Entry 7L6C (X-ray diffraction, 1.85 A resolution); this record covers chains C and D of the 4 polymer chains in the assembly.

# Chain C (and D)
Molecule: Enoyl-[acyl-carrier-protein] reductase [NADH]
From: Mycobacteroides abscessus (strain ATCC 19977 / DSM 44196 / CIP 104536 / JCM 13569 / NCTC 13031 / TMC 1543)
Notes: EC 1.3.1.9; fragment: MyabA.00170.a.B1; chain D of this document is another copy of the same molecule, construct and numbering; everything in this record applies to it too
Reference sequence: B1MC30 (B1MC30_MYCA9); residues 1-269 here = UniProt positions 1-269
Chain sequence (277 residues; row label = number of the first residue in the row; numbers below 1 keep their minus sign (Met-7 is residue -7)):
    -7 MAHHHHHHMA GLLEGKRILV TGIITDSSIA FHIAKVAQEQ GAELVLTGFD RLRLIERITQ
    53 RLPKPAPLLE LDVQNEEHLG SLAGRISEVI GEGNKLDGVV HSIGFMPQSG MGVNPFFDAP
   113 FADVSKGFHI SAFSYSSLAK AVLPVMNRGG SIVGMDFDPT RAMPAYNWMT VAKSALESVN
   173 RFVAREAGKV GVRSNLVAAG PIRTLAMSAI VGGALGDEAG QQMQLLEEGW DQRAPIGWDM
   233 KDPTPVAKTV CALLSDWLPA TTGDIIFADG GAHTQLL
Unresolved in the structure: -7 to 2 (chain D: -7 to 2, 204-205)
Construct notes: initiating methionine (-7); expression tag (-6 to 0)
Metal / ion sites: Na+: Asp223, Gln224, Ala226
Ligand contacts: NAD (nicotinamide-adenine-dinucleotide): Gly14, Ile15, Ile16, Ser20, Ile21, Ala22, Phe41, Leu63, Asp64, Val65, Gln66, Ser94, Ile95, Gly96, Phe97, Ile122, Met147, Asp148, Phe149, Tyr158, Met161, Lys165, Ala191, Gly192, Pro193, Ile194, Thr196, Leu197, Ala198, Met199

# Chain C / chain D interface
Contacting residue pairs (70):
  Phe108(C) - Ser128(D)
  Phe108(C) - Phe174(D)  hydrophobic
  Phe108(C) - Glu178(D)
  Phe109(C) - Ser128(D)
  Phe109(C) - Ala131(D)  hydrophobic
  Phe109(C) - Lys132(D)  hydrogen bond (backbone-side chain)
  Phe109(C) - Leu135(D)  hydrophobic
  Phe109(C) - Glu178(D)
  Asp110(C) - Lys132(D)  salt bridge
  Ala111(C) - Phe125(D)
  Phe113(C) - Ser117(D)
  Phe113(C) - Phe120(D)  hydrophobic
  Phe113(C) - His121(D)
  Phe113(C) - Phe125(D)  hydrophobic
  Val116(C) - Phe120(D)  hydrophobic
  Val116(C) - Phe125(D)  hydrophobic
  Ser117(C) - Phe113(D)
  Ser117(C) - Ser117(D)  hydrogen bond
  Phe120(C) - Phe113(D)  hydrophobic
  Phe120(C) - Val116(D)  hydrophobic
  His121(C) - Phe113(D)
  Phe125(C) - Ala111(D)
  Phe125(C) - Phe113(D)  hydrophobic
  Phe125(C) - Val116(D)  hydrophobic
  Phe125(C) - Trp160(D)  hydrophobic
  Ser128(C) - Phe108(D)
  Ser128(C) - Phe109(D)
  Ser128(C) - Trp160(D)
  Lys132(C) - Phe109(D)  hydrogen bond (side chain-backbone)
  Lys132(C) - Asp110(D)  salt bridge
  Leu135(C) - Phe109(D)  hydrophobic
  Pro151(C) - Ser170(D)
  Pro151(C) - Arg173(D)  hydrogen bond (backbone-side chain)
  Thr152(C) - Arg173(D)  hydrogen bond (backbone-side chain)
  Ala154(C) - Arg173(D)
  Ala154(C) - Phe174(D)  hydrophobic
  Ala154(C) - Arg177(D)
  Met155(C) - Phe174(D)
  Pro156(C) - Arg177(D)
  Asn159(C) - Phe174(D)
  Trp160(C) - Phe125(D)  hydrophobic
  Trp160(C) - Ser128(D)
  Trp160(C) - Val171(D)  hydrophobic
  Thr162(C) - Ser170(D)
  Thr162(C) - Phe174(D)
  Val163(C) - Ala167(D)
  Val163(C) - Ser170(D)
  Val163(C) - Val171(D)  hydrophobic
  Ser166(C) - Ser166(D)
  Ser166(C) - Ser170(D)  hydrogen bond
  Ser166(C) - Arg173(D)
  Ala167(C) - Val163(D)
  Ser170(C) - Pro151(D)
  Ser170(C) - Thr162(D)
  Ser170(C) - Val163(D)
  Ser170(C) - Ser166(D)  hydrogen bond
  Val171(C) - Trp160(D)  hydrophobic
  Val171(C) - Val163(D)  hydrophobic
  Arg173(C) - Pro151(D)  hydrogen bond (side chain-backbone)
  Arg173(C) - Thr152(D)  hydrogen bond (side chain-backbone)
  Arg173(C) - Ala154(D)
  Arg173(C) - Ser166(D)
  Phe174(C) - Phe108(D)  hydrophobic
  Phe174(C) - Ala154(D)  hydrophobic
  Phe174(C) - Met155(D)
  Phe174(C) - Asn159(D)
  Phe174(C) - Thr162(D)
  Arg177(C) - Pro156(D)
  Glu178(C) - Phe108(D)
  Glu178(C) - Phe109(D)
Other interface residues (no listed pair), chain C (34 interface residues in all): Pro112, Ala131, Arg153, Val175
Other interface residues (no listed pair), chain D (34 interface residues in all): Pro112, Arg153, Val175

# Summary
The chain C/chain D interface involves 34 residues from each chain; the contacts include 9 hydrogen bonds and
2 salt bridges. Polar contacts include Asp110(C)-Lys132(D), Phe109(C)-Lys132(D) and Ser117(C)-Ser117(D). Bound
to chain C: NAD. Asp223(C), Gln224(C) and Ala226(C) coordinate Na+.
Chain C and chain D are both Enoyl-[acyl-carrier-protein] reductase [NADH] (Mycobacteroides abscessus (strain
ATCC 19977 / DSM 44196 / CIP 104536 / JCM 13569 / NCTC 13031 / TMC 1543)); the structure, Crystal Structure of
Enoyl-[acyl-carrier-protein] reductase InhA from Mycobacterium abscessus in complex with NAD, was determined
by X-ray diffraction, deposited together with 7U0M and 7KLI.
